8DAQ - chains G and H of the 8 polymer chains in the assembly; structure by electron microscopy, 4.35 A resolution (low resolution: residue-level contacts below are approximate; hydrogen-bond / salt-bridge calls are withheld).

== Chain G ==
Molecule: E1 envelope glycoprotein
Source organism: Western equine encephalitis virus
Reference sequence: Q1W679 (Q1W679_WEEV); residues 1-438 here correspond to UniProt positions 798-1235 (UniProt number = residue number + 797)
Sequence (438 residues; numbered 1 to 438; the number before each row is that of its first residue):
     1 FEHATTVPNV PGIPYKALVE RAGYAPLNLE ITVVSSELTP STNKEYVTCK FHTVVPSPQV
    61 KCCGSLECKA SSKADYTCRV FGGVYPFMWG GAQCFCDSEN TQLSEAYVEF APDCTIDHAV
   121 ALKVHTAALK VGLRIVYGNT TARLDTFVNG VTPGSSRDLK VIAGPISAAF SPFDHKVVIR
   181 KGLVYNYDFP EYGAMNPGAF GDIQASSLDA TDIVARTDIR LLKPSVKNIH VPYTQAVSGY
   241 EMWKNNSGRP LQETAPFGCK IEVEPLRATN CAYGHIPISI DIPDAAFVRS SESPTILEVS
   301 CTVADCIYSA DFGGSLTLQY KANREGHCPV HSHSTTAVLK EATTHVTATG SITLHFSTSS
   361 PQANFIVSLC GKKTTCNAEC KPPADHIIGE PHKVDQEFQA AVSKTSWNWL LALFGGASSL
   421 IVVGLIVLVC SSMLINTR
Cystine bridges: Cys49-Cys114, Cys62-Cys94, Cys63-Cys96, Cys68-Cys78, Cys259-Cys271, Cys301-Cys376, Cys306-Cys380, Cys328-Cys370
Glycans and other covalent adducts: N-acetylglucosamine (NAG) linked to Asn139

== Chain H ==
Molecule: E2 envelope glycoprotein
Source organism: Western equine encephalitis virus
Reference sequence: Q1W679 (Q1W679_WEEV); residues 5-419 here correspond to UniProt positions 321-735 (UniProt number = residue number + 316)
Sequence (415 residues; each row starts with the number of its first residue):
     5 ITDDFTLTSP YLGFCPYCRH SAPCFSPIKI ENVWDESDDG SIRIQVSAQF GYNQAGTADV
    65 TKFRYMSYDH DHDIKEDSME KLAISTSGPC RRLGHKGYFL LAQCPPGDSV TVSITSGASE
   125 NSCTVEKKIR RKFVGREEYL FPPVHGKLVK CHVYDHLKET SAGYITMHRP GPHAYKSYLE
   185 EASGEVYIKP PSGKNVTYEC KCGDYSTGIV STRTKMNGCT KAKQCIAYKR DQTKWVFNSP
   245 DLIRHTDHSV QGKLHIPFRL TPTVCPVPLA HTPTVTKWFK GITLHLTATR PTLLTTRKLG
   305 LRADATAEWI TGTTSRNFSV GREGLEYVWG NHEPVRVWAQ ESAPGDPHGW PHEIIIHYYH
   365 RHPVYTVIVL CGVALAILVG TASSAACIAK ARRDCLTPYA LAPNATVPTA LAVLC
Cystine bridges: Cys19-Cys127, Cys22-Cys28, Cys94-Cys108, Cys155-Cys269, Cys204-Cys229, Cys206-Cys223
Glycans and other covalent adducts: N-acetylglucosamine (NAG) linked to Asn199

== How chain G and chain H interact ==
Contacting residue pairs (116; chain G residue first):
  His52(G) with Asn36(H)
  Val55(G) with Asn242(H); Pro244(H)
  Pro56(G) with Asn242(H)
  Ser57(G) with Asn242(H); Ser243(H); Leu246(H); Ile247(H); Arg248(H)
  Pro58(G) with Pro244(H); Leu246(H); Arg248(H)
  Gln59(G) with Arg248(H)
  Cys62(G) with Lys205(H); Ile230(H)
  Cys63(G) with Lys205(H)
  Met88(G) with Phe29(H); His177(H)
  Trp89(G) with Leu16(H); Phe29(H); His74(H); Asp75(H)
  Gly90(G) with Ala178(H); Tyr179(H); Lys180(H)
  Gly91(G) with Ala178(H)
  Gln93(G) with Ala178(H); Ile230(H)
  Cys94(G) with Ile230(H)
  Phe95(G) with Lys227(H); Gln228(H)
  Pro112(G) with Ile260(H)
  Asp113(G) with Trp38(H); Glu40(H); Arg47(H); Tyr158(H)
  Ile116(G) with His156(H); Leu264(H)
  Asn228(G) with Phe18(H)
  Arg249(G) with Leu297(H); Ala311(H)
  Gln252(G) with Arg301(H)
  Glu253(G) with Thr299(H); Arg301(H); Ala309(H); Val332(H)
  Thr254(G) with Arg301(H); Ala307(H); Ala309(H)
  Ala255(G) with Arg301(H)
  Pro256(G) with Gly304(H); Leu305(H)
  Phe257(G) with Leu303(H); Gly304(H); Leu305(H)
  Gly258(G) with Arg301(H); Leu303(H); Glu330(H); Arg340(H)
  Cys259(G) with Arg301(H)
  Tyr273(G) with Leu305(H)
  Tyr308(G) with Glu345(H)
  Glu379(G) with Asp350(H)
  Lys381(G) with His352(H)
  Pro382(G) with Glu345(H); Ser346(H); Ala347(H)
  Pro383(G) with Glu345(H); Ser346(H)
  Ala384(G) with Ser346(H)
  Asp385(G) with Gln344(H)
  His386(G) with Trp282(H); Phe283(H); Ala343(H); Gln344(H)
  Ile387(G) with Lys281(H); Trp282(H); Gly285(H); Ile286(H); Val341(H); Trp342(H); Gln344(H)
  Ile388(G) with Trp342(H); Ala343(H); Gln344(H)
  Gly389(G) with Arg340(H); Val341(H); Trp342(H)
  Glu390(G) with Trp342(H)
  Pro391(G) with Trp342(H)
  His392(G) with Trp342(H); Ala343(H); Gln344(H)
  Lys393(G) with Arg326(H); Ala343(H)
  Asp395(G) with Arg326(H)
  Gln396(G) with Arg326(H)
  Glu397(G) with Arg326(H)
  Ala401(G) with Tyr362(H)
  Val402(G) with Tyr362(H)
  Ser403(G) with Asp350(H); Tyr362(H)
  Thr405(G) with Pro351(H)
  Trp409(G) with Ile358(H)
  Leu410(G) with Val377(H)
  Leu413(G) with Val377(H)
  Ala417(G) with Gly384(H); Ser388(H)
  Ile421(G) with Ser387(H); Ser388(H); Cys391(H)
  Gly424(G) with Ala395(H)
  Leu428(G) with Asp398(H)
  Ser431(G) with Cys399(H)
  Ile435(G) with Pro402(H); Tyr403(H)
Also at the interface, not in a pair above, chain G (70 interface residues in all): Lys50, Phe87, Ala92, Cys96, Ile229, Asn270, Ala310, Ser359, Gln362, Phe414
Also at the interface, not in a pair above, chain H (79 interface residues in all): Gly167, Asp245, His249, His252, Lys284, Thr300, Lys302, Trp354, His356, Arg365, Ala380, Ile381

== In short ==
70 residues of chain G and 79 residues of chain H are in contact. N-acetylglucosamine is covalently linked to
Asn139(G). Covalently linked N-acetylglucosamine: at Asn199(H).
Chain G is E1 envelope glycoprotein and chain H is E2 envelope glycoprotein, both from Western equine
encephalitis virus; the structure, CryoEM structure of Western equine encephalitis virus VLP, was determined
by electron microscopy together with 8DAN and 8SQN from the same study.
